PDB entry 5ZBX | X-ray diffraction, 2.58 A resolution | chains G and J of the 10 polymer chains in the assembly

== Chain G ==
Name: Histone H2A type 1-B/E
From: Homo sapiens
UniProt: P04908 (H2A1B_HUMAN); residues 0-129 here correspond to UniProt positions 1-130 (UniProt number = residue number + 1)
Sequence (133 residues; numbered -3 to 129; the number before each row is that of its first residue; numbers below 1 keep their minus sign (Gly-3 is residue -3)):
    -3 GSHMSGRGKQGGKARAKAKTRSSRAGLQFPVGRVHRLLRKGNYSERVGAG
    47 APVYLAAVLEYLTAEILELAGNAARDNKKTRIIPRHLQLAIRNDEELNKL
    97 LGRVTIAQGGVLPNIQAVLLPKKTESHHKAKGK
Unresolved in the structure: -3 to 14, 119-129
Sequence notes: expression tag (-3 to -1)
UniProt features mapped onto this chain:
  - modified residue: Ser1 (N-acetylserine), Arg3 (Citrulline), Lys5 (N6-(2-hydroxyisobutyryl)lysine), Lys9 (N6-(2-hydroxyisobutyryl)lysine), Lys13 (N6-(beta-hydroxybutyryl)lysine), Lys36 (N6-(2-hydroxyisobutyryl)lysine), Lys74 (N6-(2-hydroxyisobutyryl)lysine), Lys75 (N6-(2-hydroxyisobutyryl)lysine), Lys95 (N6-(2-hydroxyisobutyryl)lysine), Gln104 (N5-methylglutamine), Lys118 (N6-(2-hydroxyisobutyryl)lysine), Lys119 (N6-crotonyllysine), Thr120 (Phosphothreonine), Lys125 (N6-crotonyllysine)
  - cross-link (Glycyl lysine isopeptide (Lys-Gly)): Lys13 (interchain with G-Cter in ubiquitin), Lys15 (interchain with G-Cter in ubiquitin), Lys119 (interchain with G-Cter in ubiquitin)

== Chain J ==
Molecule: 146-nt DNA strand
From: Homo sapiens
Sequence (146 nucleotides; each row starts with the number of its first residue):
   147 ATCAATATCCACCTGCAGATTCTACCAAAAGTGTATTTGGAAACTGCTCC
   197 ATCAAAAGGCATGTTCAGCTGAATTCAGCTGAACATGCCTTTTGATGGAG
   247 CAGTTTCCAAATACACTTTTGGTAGAATCTGCAGGTGGATATTGAT
Ion coordination: Mn2+ site 1: DG185, DG186; Mn2+ site 2 near DG217 (its only coordinating residue here); Mn2+ site 3 near DG267 (its only coordinating residue here); Mn2+ site 4 near DG280 (its only coordinating residue here)

== Chain G / chain J interface ==
Pairs across the interface - 12 pairs, chain G then chain J:
  Lys15(G) - DG177(J)  phosphate contact
  Lys15(G) - DT178(J)  phosphate contact
  Thr16(G) - DG177(J)  phosphate contact
  Arg17(G) - DG177(J)  salt bridge to the phosphate
  Arg20(G) - DT178(J)  salt bridge to the phosphate
  Gly28(G) - DG177(J)  phosphate contact
  Arg29(G) - DA176(J)  phosphate contact
  Arg32(G) - DA175(J)  hydrogen bond to the phosphate
  Arg32(G) - DA176(J)  salt bridge to the phosphate
  Arg42(G) - DG185(J)  sugar contact
  Arg77(G) - DT166(J)  hydrogen bond to the phosphate
  Arg77(G) - DT167(J)  salt bridge to the phosphate
Interface residues without a listed pair, chain G (10 interface residues in all): Lys74
Interface residues without a listed pair, chain J (9 interface residues in all): DA157, DT184

== In short ==
10 residues of chain G face 9 of chain J across their interface, with 2 hydrogen bonds and 4 salt bridges.
Polar pairs include Arg32(G)-DA175(J), Arg77(G)-DT166(J) and Arg17(G)-DG177(J). DG185(J) and DG186(J)
coordinate Mn2+ site 1.
Here chain G is Histone H2A type 1-B/E and chain J is a 146-nt DNA strand, both from Homo sapiens. Entry 5ZBX
(The crystal structure of the nucleosome containing histone H3.1 CATD(V76Q, K77D)) was determined by X-ray
diffraction together with 5Z23 from the same study.
